Entry 7YX9 (X-ray diffraction, 1.76 A resolution); this record covers chains B and E of the 3 polymer chains in the assembly.

== Chain B ==
Name: MHC class II antigen
From: Homo sapiens
Reference sequence: A0A4E9DJJ3 (A0A4E9DJJ3_HUMAN); residues 34-231 here correspond to UniProt positions 30-227 (UniProt number = residue number - 4)
Chain sequence (217 residues; each row starts with the number of its first residue):
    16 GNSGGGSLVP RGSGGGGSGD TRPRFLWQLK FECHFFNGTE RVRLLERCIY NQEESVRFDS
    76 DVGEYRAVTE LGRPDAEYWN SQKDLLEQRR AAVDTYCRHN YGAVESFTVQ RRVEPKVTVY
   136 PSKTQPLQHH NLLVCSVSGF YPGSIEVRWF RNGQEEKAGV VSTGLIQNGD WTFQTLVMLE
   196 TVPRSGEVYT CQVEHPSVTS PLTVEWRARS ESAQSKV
Disordered / not traced: 16-30, 224-232
Construct notes: expression tag (16-33, 232)
Disulfide bonds: Cys48-Cys112, Cys150-Cys206

== Chain E ==
Name: Clip 103-107
From: Homo sapiens
Chain sequence (15 residues; each row starts with the number of its first residue):
     1 PVSKMRMATP LLMQA

== How chain B and chain E interact ==
Contacting residue pairs - 23 pairs, chain B then chain E:
  Trp42(B) with Met13(E), hydrophobic
  Leu44(B) with Pro10(E), hydrophobic
  Phe46(B) with Ala8(E), hydrophobic
  Tyr80(B) with Leu11(E)
  Asp90(B) with Met13(E)
  Tyr93(B) with Leu12(E); Gln14(E)
  Trp94(B) with Leu11(E); Leu12(E), hydrogen bond (side chain-backbone); Met13(E), hydrophobic
  Arg104(B) with Thr9(E), hydrogen bond (side chain-backbone); Pro10(E); Leu11(E)
  Thr110(B) with Arg6(E), hydrogen bond (backbone-side chain)
  Tyr111(B) with Arg6(E); Met7(E); Ala8(E)
  His114(B) with Lys4(E), hydrogen bond (side chain-backbone); Arg6(E)
  Asn115(B) with Met5(E); Arg6(E), hydrogen bond (side chain-backbone)
  Ala118(B) with Ser3(E)
  Val119(B) with Met5(E), hydrophobic
Also at the interface, not in a pair above, chain B (15 interface residues in all): Leu100

== Overview ==
15 residues of chain B face 12 of chain E across their interface; the contacts include 5 hydrogen bonds. Polar
contacts include Trp94(B)-Leu12(E), Arg104(B)-Thr9(E) and Thr110(B)-Arg6(E).
Chain B is MHC class II antigen and chain E is Clip 103-107, both from Homo sapiens; the structure, MHC-II
dynamics are maintained in HLA-DR allotypes to ensure catalyzed peptide exchange, was determined by X-ray
diffraction, deposited together with 7Z0Q and 7YXB.
